8K0K - chains A and J of the 10 polymer chains in the assembly; structure by X-ray diffraction, 3.00 A resolution.

# Chain A
Protein: Csy1
From: Vibrio phage ICP1_2011_A
Reference sequence: M1R2X3 (M1R2X3_9CAUD); numbering as in UniProt (aligned over 1-179)
Sequence (179 residues; each row starts with the number of its first residue):
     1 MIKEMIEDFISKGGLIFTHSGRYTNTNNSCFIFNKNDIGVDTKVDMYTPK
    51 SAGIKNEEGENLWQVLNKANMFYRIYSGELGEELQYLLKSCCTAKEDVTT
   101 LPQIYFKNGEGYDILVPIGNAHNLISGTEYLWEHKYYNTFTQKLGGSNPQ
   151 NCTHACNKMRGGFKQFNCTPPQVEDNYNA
Disordered / not traced: 178-179

# Chain J
Molecule: 60-nt RNA strand
From: Vibrio phage ICP1_2011_A
Sequence (60 nucleotides; each row starts with the number of its first residue; numbers below 1 keep their minus sign (C-7 is residue -7)):
    -7 CUUAAAGAGUCAACCCUUUGCUUAUCUUCCCUAUUUAAAUGUUAGCAGCC
    43 GCAUAGGCUG

# Interface between chain A and chain J
Pairs across the interface - 15 pairs, chain A then chain J:
  Thr100(A) - A-3(J)  hydrogen bond to the base
  Leu101(A) - A-4(J)  hydrogen bond to the base
  Leu101(A) - A-3(J)  hydrogen bond to the base
  Pro102(A) - U-5(J)  base contact
  Pro102(A) - A-4(J)  base contact
  Pro102(A) - A-3(J)  base contact
  Gln103(A) - A-4(J)  hydrogen bond to the base
  Ile104(A) - U-6(J)  phosphate contact
  Ile104(A) - U-5(J)  sugar contact
  Tyr105(A) - C-7(J)  stacking on the base
  Tyr105(A) - U-6(J)  hydrogen bond to the phosphate
  Phe106(A) - C-7(J)  phosphate contact
  Lys107(A) - C-7(J)  phosphate contact
  Tyr112(A) - C-7(J)  phosphate contact
  Pro117(A) - U-5(J)  base contact
Other interface residues (no listed pair), chain A (12 interface residues in all): Thr24, Ile118

# Summary
The interface between chain A and chain J involves 12 residues on one side and 5 on the other; the contacts
include 5 hydrogen bonds and 1 aromatic stacking contact. Among the polar pairs are Thr100(A)-A-3(J),
Leu101(A)-A-4(J) and Leu101(A)-A-3(J).
Chain A is Csy1 and chain J is a 60-nt RNA strand, both from Vibrio phage ICP1_2011_A; the structure, Crystal
structure of Csy complex, was determined by X-ray diffraction together with 8K28, 8K0H and 8K0J from the same
study.
